Entry 5G5G (X-ray diffraction, 1.70 A resolution); this record covers chains B and C of the 3 polymer chains in the assembly.

# Chain B
Name: Putative xanthine dehydrogenase yagr molybdenum-binding su subunit
Source organism: Escherichia coli
Notes: fragment: periplasmic aldehyde oxidase beta subunit, residues 1-318
Reference sequence: P77324 (YAGS_ECOLI); residues 1-318 here = UniProt positions 1-318
Chain sequence (318 residues; row label = number of the first residue in the row):
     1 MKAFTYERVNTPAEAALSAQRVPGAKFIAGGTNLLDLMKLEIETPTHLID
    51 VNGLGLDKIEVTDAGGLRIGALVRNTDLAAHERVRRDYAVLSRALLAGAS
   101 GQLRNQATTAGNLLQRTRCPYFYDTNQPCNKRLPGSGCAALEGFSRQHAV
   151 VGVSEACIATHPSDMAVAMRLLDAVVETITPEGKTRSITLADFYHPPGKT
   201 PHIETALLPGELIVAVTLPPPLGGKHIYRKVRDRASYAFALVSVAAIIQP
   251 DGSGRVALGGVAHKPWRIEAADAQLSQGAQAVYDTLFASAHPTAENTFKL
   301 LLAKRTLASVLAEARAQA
Not modelled in the structure: 317-318
Metal / ion sites: 4Fe-4S cluster Fe: Cys-119, Cys-129, Cys-138
Small-molecule neighbours:
  - FAD (flavin-adenine dinucleotide): Lys-26, Phe-27, Ile-28, Ala-29, Gly-30, Gly-31, Thr-32, Asn-33, Leu-34, Val-51, Ala-71, Leu-72, Asn-75, Ala-97, Gly-98, Ala-99, Leu-103, Gln-106, Ala-107, Thr-108, Ala-110, Gly-111, Asn-112, Leu-114, Gln-115, Arg-118, Pro-162, Ser-163, Asp-164, Met-165, Leu-207, Glu-211, Leu-212, Ile-213, Lys-230, Tyr-237, Ala-238, Phe-239
  - 4Fe-4S cluster (SF4): Thr-117, Cys-119, Tyr-121, Phe-122, Pro-128, Cys-129, Asn-130, Lys-131, Cys-138, Ala-139, Ala-140, His-148, Ala-156, Cys-157, Ile-158, Ala-159

# Chain C
Name: Putative xanthine dehydrogenase yags FAD-binding subunit
Source organism: Escherichia coli
Notes: fragment: periplasmic aldehyde oxidase gamma subunit, residues 1-732
Reference sequence: P77489 (YAGR_ECOLI); residue numbers follow UniProt; this construct covers 1-732
Chain sequence (732 residues; row label = number of the first residue in the row):
     1 MKFDKPAGENPIDQLKVVGRPHDRIDGPLKTTGTARYAYEWHEEAPNAAY
    51 GYIVGSAIAKGRLTALDTDAAQKAPGVLAVITASNAGVLGKGDKNTARLL
   101 GGPTIEHYHQAIALVVAETFEQARAAASLVQAHYRRNKGAYSLADEKQAV
   151 NQPPEDTPDKNVGDFDGAFTSAAVKIDATYTTPDQSHMAMEPHASMAVWD
   201 GNKLTLWTSNQMIDWCRTDLAKTLKVPVENVRIISPYIGGGFGGKLFLRS
   251 DALLAALAARAVKRPVKVMLPRPSIPNNTTHRPATLQHLRIGADQSGKIT
   301 AISHESWSGNLPGGTPETAVQQSELLYAGANRHTGLRLATLDLPEGNAMR
   351 APGEAPGLMALEIAIDELAEKAGIDPVEFRILNDTQVDPAGPTRCFSRRQ
   401 LIECLRTGADKFGWKQRNATPGQVRDGEWLVGHGVAAGFRNNLLEKSGAR
   451 VHLEQNGTVTVETDMTDIGTGSYTILAQTAAEMLGVPLEQVAVHLGDSSF
   501 PVSAGSGGQWGANTSTSGVYAACMKLREMIASAVGFDPEQSQFADGKITN
   551 GTRSATLHEATAGGRLTAEESIEFGTLSKEYQQSTFAGHFVEVGVHSATG
   601 EVRVRRMLAVCAAGRILNPKTARSQVIGAMTMGMGAALMEELAVDDRLGY
   651 FVNHDMAGYEVPVHADIPKQEVIFLDDTDPISSPMKAKGVGELGLCGVSA
   701 AIANAVYNATGIRVRDYPITLDKLLDKLPDVV
Not modelled in the structure: 732
Sequence notes: cloning artifact (88, 391)
Modified / non-standard residues: Cys-395 (3-sulfinoalanine; CSD)
Small-molecule neighbours: pterin cytosine dinucleotide (MCN): Gly-240, Gly-241, Phe-242, Gly-243, Arg-350, Met-465, Ile-468, Gly-469, Thr-470, Gly-471, Ser-472, Ile-475, Ser-506, Gly-507, Gly-508, Gln-509, Trp-510, Gly-511, Ala-512, Asn-513, Ala-613, Arg-615, Ile-616, Leu-617, Asn-618, Thr-621, Ala-622, Gln-625, Ala-687, Lys-688, Gly-689, Val-690, Gly-691, Glu-692

# Chain B / chain C interface
Contacting residue pairs (62; chain B residue first):
  Met-1(B) / Arg-124(C)
  Met-1(B) / Ala-125(C)
  Lys-39(B) / Arg-124(C)
  Glu-41(B) / Ser-128(C)  hydrogen bond
  Arg-118(B) / Ala-657(C)
  Pro-120(B) / Val-652(C)  hydrophobic
  Tyr-121(B) / Asp-645(C)  hydrogen bond
  Tyr-121(B) / Tyr-650(C)
  Tyr-121(B) / Val-652(C)
  Asp-124(B) / Tyr-108(C)  hydrogen bond
  Asp-124(B) / Tyr-650(C)
  Asp-124(B) / His-654(C)  salt bridge
  Asn-126(B) / Ala-57(C)
  Asn-126(B) / Tyr-108(C)
  Gln-127(B) / Tyr-108(C)  hydrogen bond
  Gln-127(B) / Leu-648(C)
  Gln-127(B) / Tyr-650(C)
  Ala-139(B) / Arg-647(C)  hydrogen bond (backbone-side chain)
  Glu-142(B) / Arg-647(C)
  Gly-143(B) / Asp-645(C)
  Gly-143(B) / Arg-647(C)
  Phe-144(B) / Ala-643(C)  hydrophobic
  Arg-146(B) / Thr-720(C)
  Arg-146(B) / Asp-722(C)  salt bridge
  Lys-230(B) / Glu-601(C)
  Val-231(B) / Thr-599(C)
  Val-231(B) / Glu-601(C)
  Val-231(B) / Leu-721(C)  hydrophobic
  Arg-232(B) / Glu-601(C)  hydrogen bond (backbone-side chain)
  Arg-232(B) / Arg-603(C)  hydrogen bond (backbone-side chain)
  Asp-233(B) / Arg-603(C)  hydrogen bond (backbone-side chain)
  Asp-233(B) / Glu-660(C)
  Asp-233(B) / Thr-720(C)
  Arg-234(B) / Arg-603(C)
  Arg-234(B) / Met-639(C)
  Arg-234(B) / Glu-660(C)
  Arg-234(B) / Val-661(C)  hydrogen bond (side chain-backbone)
  Arg-234(B) / Val-663(C)
  Arg-234(B) / Asp-666(C)
  Ala-235(B) / Arg-603(C)
  Ala-235(B) / Ala-665(C)
  Ala-235(B) / Asp-666(C)  hydrogen bond (backbone-side chain)
  Ser-236(B) / Val-663(C)
  Ser-236(B) / Ala-665(C)
  Leu-241(B) / Leu-721(C)  hydrophobic
  Phe-298(B) / Asp-722(C)
  Phe-298(B) / Leu-725(C)
  Leu-301(B) / Leu-725(C)  hydrophobic
  Leu-301(B) / Asp-726(C)
  Leu-302(B) / Thr-599(C)
  Leu-302(B) / Leu-725(C)
  Arg-305(B) / Ser-597(C)  hydrogen bond (side chain-backbone)
  Arg-305(B) / Ala-598(C)  hydrogen bond (side chain-backbone)
  Arg-305(B) / Leu-725(C)
  Arg-305(B) / Leu-728(C)
  Arg-305(B) / Pro-729(C)  hydrogen bond (side chain-backbone)
  Arg-305(B) / Val-731(C)
  Thr-306(B) / Thr-599(C)
  Ala-308(B) / Val-731(C)  hydrophobic
  Ser-309(B) / Glu-428(C)  hydrogen bond
  Ser-309(B) / His-596(C)
  Ser-309(B) / Ala-598(C)
Interface residues without a listed pair, chain B (33 interface residues in all): Pro-128, Arg-229, Tyr-237, Ala-238
Interface residues without a listed pair, chain C (36 interface residues in all): Val-602, Asp-730

# Summary
Chain B and chain C form an interface of 33 and 36 residues respectively, with 14 hydrogen bonds and 2 salt
bridges. Among the polar pairs are Asp-124(B)/His-654(C), Arg-146(B)/Asp-722(C) and Glu-41(B)/Ser-128(C).
Ligands of chain B: 4Fe-4S cluster and flavin-adenine dinucleotide.
Chain B is Putative xanthine dehydrogenase yagr molybdenum-binding su subunit and chain C is Putative xanthine
dehydrogenase yags FAD-binding subunit, both from Escherichia coli; the structure, Escherichia coli
Periplasmic Aldehyde Oxidase, was determined by X-ray diffraction together with 5G5H from the same study.
